9CUL - chains k and m of the 26 polymer chains in the assembly; structure by electron microscopy, 3.60 A resolution.

[Chain k (and m)]
Name: Head stabilization/decoration protein
Source organism: Pectobacterium phage phiTE
Notes: chain m of this document is another copy of the same molecule, construct and numbering; everything in this record applies to it too
UniProt: K9L4E7 (K9L4E7_9CAUD); residues 1-149 here = UniProt positions 1-149
Sequence (149 residues; row label = number of the first residue in the row):
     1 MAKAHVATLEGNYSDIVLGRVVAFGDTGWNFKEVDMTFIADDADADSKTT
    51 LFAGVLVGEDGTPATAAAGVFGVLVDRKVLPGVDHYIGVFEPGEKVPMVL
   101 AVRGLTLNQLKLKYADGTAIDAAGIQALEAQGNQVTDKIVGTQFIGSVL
Unresolved in the structure: 1

[How chain k and chain m interact]
Pairs across the interface (13):
  Ala23(k) with Arg20(m); Val21(m), hydrophobic
  Phe24(k) with Arg20(m); Val22(m), hydrophobic
  Gly25(k) with Arg20(m), hydrogen bond (backbone-backbone)
  Asp26(k) with Thr106(m), hydrogen bond
  Gly28(k) with Gln134(m), hydrogen bond (backbone-side chain)
  Trp29(k) with Val21(m), hydrophobic; Gly132(m), hydrogen bond (side chain-backbone); Gln134(m), hydrogen bond (backbone-side chain)
  Arg103(k) with Glu129(m), salt bridge; Asn133(m), hydrogen bond (side chain-backbone); Gln134(m)
Interface residues without a listed pair, chain k (10 interface residues in all): Asn30, Phe31, Glu33
Interface residues without a listed pair, chain m (11 interface residues in all): Gly19, Leu105, Lys138

[In short]
10 residues of chain k face 11 of chain m across their interface; the contacts include 6 hydrogen bonds and 1
salt bridge. Polar pairs include Arg103(k)-Glu129(m), Asp26(k)-Thr106(m) and Gly28(k)-Gln134(m).
Both chains are Head stabilization/decoration protein (Pectobacterium phage phiTE). Entry 9CUL (Bacteriophage
PhiTE mature capsid) was determined by electron microscopy, deposited together with 9CB9, 9CBA, 9CC7, 9CUY and
9MJN.
